1ULB - chain A; structure by X-ray diffraction, 2.75 A resolution.

[Chain A]
Protein: Purine nucleoside phosphorylase
Organism: Homo sapiens
Notes: EC 2.4.2.1
UniProt: P00491 (PNPH_HUMAN); residues 1-289 here = UniProt positions 1-289
Sequence (289 residues; numbered 1 to 289; the number before each row is that of its first residue):
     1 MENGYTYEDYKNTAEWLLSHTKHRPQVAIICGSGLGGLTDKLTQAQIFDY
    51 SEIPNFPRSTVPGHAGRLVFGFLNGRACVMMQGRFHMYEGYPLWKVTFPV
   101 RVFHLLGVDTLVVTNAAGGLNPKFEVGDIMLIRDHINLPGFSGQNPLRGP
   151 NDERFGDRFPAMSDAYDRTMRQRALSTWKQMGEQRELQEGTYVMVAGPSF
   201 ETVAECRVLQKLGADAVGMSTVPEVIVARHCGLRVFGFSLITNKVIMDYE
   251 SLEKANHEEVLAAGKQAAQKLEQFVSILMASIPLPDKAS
UniProt features mapped onto this chain:
  - binding site (phosphate): Ser33, His64, Arg84 to His86, Ala116, Ser220
  - binding site (a purine D-ribonucleoside): Tyr88, Glu201, Met219, Asn243, His257
  - site: Asn243 (Important for substrate specificity)
  - modified residue: Met1 (N-acetylmethionine), Ser251 (Phosphoserine)
  - natural variant: Ser51 (G51S: this construct carries the variant), Glu89 (E89K: In PNPD), Asp128 (D128G: In PNPD), Ala174 (A174P: In PNPD), Tyr192 (Y192C: In PNPD), Arg234 (R234P: In PNPD)
  - mutagenesis: His64 (H64W: Reduces catalytic activity towards inosine), Glu201 (E201A/Q: Severe loss of catalytic activity), Asn243 (N243A: Reduces catalytic activity; N243D: Reduces catalytic activity towards inosine, hypoxanthine, guanosine and guanine. Increases catalytic activity towards adenosine and adenine), His257 (H257W: Reduces catalytic activity towards inosine)
Residues lining bound ligands: guanine (GUN): Ala116, Gly118, Val195, Phe200, Glu201, Val217, Gly218, Met219, Asn243, Lys244

[Overview]
Chain A binds guanine. Curated annotation (UniProt) lists 7 phosphate-binding residues, 5 purine
D-ribonucleoside-binding residues and 4 mutagenesis sites.
Chain A is Purine nucleoside phosphorylase (Homo sapiens); the structure, Application of crystallographic and
modeling methods in the design of purine nucleoside phosphorylase inhibitors, was determined by X-ray
diffraction together with 1ULA from the same study.
